Entry 6MJ6 (X-ray diffraction, 2.45 A resolution); this record covers chains D and A of the 4 polymer chains in the assembly.

== Chain D ==
Name: Beta-chain, T cell receptor chain, T cell receptor beta constant 2, CHIMERIC PROTEIN
Organism: Mus musculus
UniProtKB: chimeric construct of A2NTY6, A0N8J3, A0A5B9: residues 0-94 from A2NTY6 (A2NTY6_MOUSE) positions 29-123 (UniProt number = residue number + 29); residues 99-130 from A0N8J3 positions 96-127 (UniProt number = residue number - 3); residues 131-240 from A0A5B9 positions 19-128 (UniProt number = residue number - 112)
Amino-acid sequence (241 residues; row label = number of the first residue in the row; numbering starts at 0):
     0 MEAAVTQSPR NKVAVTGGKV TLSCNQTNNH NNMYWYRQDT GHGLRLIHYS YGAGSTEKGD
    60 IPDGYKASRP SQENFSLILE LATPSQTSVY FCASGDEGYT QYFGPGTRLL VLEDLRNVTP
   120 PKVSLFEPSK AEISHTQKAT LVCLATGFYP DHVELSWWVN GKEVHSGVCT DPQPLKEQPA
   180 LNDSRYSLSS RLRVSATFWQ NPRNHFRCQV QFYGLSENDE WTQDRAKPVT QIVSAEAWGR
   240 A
Unresolved in the structure: 0-1
Construct notes: linker (95-98, 130); variant Cys168 (Ser56 in A0A5B9), Ser186 (Cys74 in A0A5B9)
Disulfides: Cys23-Cys91, Cys142-Cys207

== Chain A ==
Name: Antigen-presenting glycoprotein CD1d1
Organism: Mus musculus
UniProtKB: A0A0R4J090 (A0A0R4J090_MOUSE); residues 1-279 here correspond to UniProt positions 19-297 (UniProt number = residue number + 18)
Amino-acid sequence (285 residues; row label = number of the first residue in the row):
     1 SEAQQKNYTF RCLQMSSFAN RSWSRTDSVV WLGDLQTHRW SNDSATISFT KPWSQGKLSN
    61 QQWEKLQHMF QVYRVSFTRD IQELVKMMSP KEDYPIEIQL SAGCEMYPGN ASESFLHVAF
   121 QGKYVVRFWG TSWQTVPGAP SWLDLPIKVL NADQGTSATV QMLLNDTCPL FVRGLLEAGK
   181 SDLEKQEKPV AWLSSVPSSA HGHRQLVCHV SGFYPKPVWV MWMRGDQEQQ GTHRGDFLPN
   241 ADETWYLQAT LDVEAGEEAG LACRVKHSSL GGQDIILYWH HHHHH
Unresolved in the structure: 1-5, 280-285
Construct notes: expression tag (280-285)
Disulfides: Cys104-Cys168, Cys208-Cys263
Covalent attachments: N-acetylglucosamine (NAG) linked to Asn20, Asn42; glycan linked to Asn165
Metal / ion sites: Na+ site 1 near Ser28 (its only coordinating residue here); Na+ site 2: Asp80 (shared with 1 residue of chain C)
Small-molecule neighbours: JTM (N-[(2S,3S,4R)-1-({4-O-[(4-chlorophenyl)methyl]-alpha-D-galactopyranosyl}oxy)-3,4-dihydroxyoctadecan-2-yl]hexacosanamide): Phe10, Cys12, Gln14, Ser28, Val30, His38, Trp40, Ile47, Trp63, Leu66, Met69, Phe70, Tyr73, Ser76, Phe77, Asp80, Ile81, Leu84, Val85, Leu100, Ala102, Gly103, Leu116, Val118, Phe120, Trp133, Trp142, Leu143, Pro146, Leu150, Asp153, Gly155, Thr156, Ala158, Thr159, Val160, Leu163, Leu164, Thr167, Cys168, Phe171

== Interface between chain D and chain A ==
Pairs across the interface (10; chain D residue first):
  Tyr48(D) - Glu83(A)  hydrogen bond
  Tyr48(D) - Lys86(A)  hydrogen bond
  Tyr50(D) - Glu83(A)  hydrogen bond
  Tyr50(D) - Lys86(A)
  Tyr50(D) - Met87(A)  hydrophobic
  Glu56(D) - Arg21(A)  salt bridge
  Glu56(D) - Lys86(A)
  Glu96(D) - Lys148(A)
  Glu96(D) - Val149(A)
  Glu96(D) - Ala152(A)
Other interface residues (no listed pair), chain D (6 interface residues in all): Asn30, Gly97
Other interface residues (no listed pair), chain A (8 interface residues in all): Leu145

== In short ==
6 residues of chain D face 8 of chain A across their interface, with 3 hydrogen bonds and 1 salt bridge. Polar
pairs include Glu56(D)-Arg21(A), Tyr48(D)-Glu83(A) and Tyr48(D)-Lys86(A). Ligands of chain A: compound JTM.
N-acetylglucosamine is covalently linked to Asn20(A) and Asn42(A).
Here chain D is Beta-chain, T cell receptor chain, T cell receptor beta constant 2, CHIMERIC PROTEIN and chain
A is Antigen-presenting glycoprotein CD1d1, both from Mus musculus. Entry 6MJ6 (Crystal structure of the
mCD1d/xxx (JJ166) /iNKTCR ternary complex) was determined by X-ray diffraction (same publication as 6MIV,
6MIY, 6MJ4, 6MJA, 6MJI, 6MJJ and 6MJQ).
